Entry 1YJY (X-ray diffraction, 2.25 A resolution); this record covers chain A.

[Chain A]
Molecule: Serine hydroxymethyltransferase
From: Geobacillus stearothermophilus
Notes: EC 2.1.2.1; fragment: Serine methylase; engineered mutation(s): K226M
Reference sequence: Q7SIB6 (Q7SIB6_BACST); residue numbers follow UniProt; this construct covers 1-419
Chain sequence (419 residues; numbered 1 to 419; the number before each row is that of its first residue):
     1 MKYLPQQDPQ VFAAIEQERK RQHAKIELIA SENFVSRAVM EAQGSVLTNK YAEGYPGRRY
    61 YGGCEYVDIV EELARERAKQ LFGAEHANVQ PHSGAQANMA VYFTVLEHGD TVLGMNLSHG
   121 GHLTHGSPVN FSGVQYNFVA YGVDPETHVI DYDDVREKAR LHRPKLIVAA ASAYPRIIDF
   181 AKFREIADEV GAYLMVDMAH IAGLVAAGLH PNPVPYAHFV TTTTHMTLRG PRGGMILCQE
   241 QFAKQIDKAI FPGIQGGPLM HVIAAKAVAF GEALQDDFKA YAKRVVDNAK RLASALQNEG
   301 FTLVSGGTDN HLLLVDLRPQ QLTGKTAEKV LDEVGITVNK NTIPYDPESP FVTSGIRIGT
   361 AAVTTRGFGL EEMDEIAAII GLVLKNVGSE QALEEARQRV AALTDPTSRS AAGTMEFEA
Not modelled in the structure: 406-419
Small-molecule neighbours:
  - pyridoxal phosphate (PLP): Tyr-51, Ser-93, Gly-94, Ala-95, Asn-98, His-122, Thr-124, His-125, Ala-171, Ser-172, Asp-197, Ala-199, His-200, Thr-223, His-225, Met-226, Gly-256, Gly-257
  - pyridoxal phosphate / serine: Ser-31, Tyr-51, Glu-53, Tyr-61, Ser-93, Gly-94, Ala-95, Asn-98, His-122, Thr-124, His-125, Ala-171, Ser-172, Asp-197, Ala-199, His-200, Thr-223, His-225, Met-226, Gly-256, Gly-257, Arg-357
  - serine (SER): Ser-31, Tyr-51, Glu-53, Tyr-61, His-122, Ser-172, His-200, Met-226, Arg-357

[Summary]
Bound to chain A: pyridoxal phosphate, serine and pyridoxal phosphate / serine.
Chain A is Serine hydroxymethyltransferase (Geobacillus stearothermophilus); the structure, K226M Mutant Of
Serine Hydroxymethyltransferase From B. Stearothermophilus, Complex With Serine, was determined by X-ray
diffraction, deposited together with 1YJZ and 1YJS.
